PDB entry 5WRS | X-ray diffraction, 2.75 A resolution | chains A and B

# Chain A (and B)
Name: Pseudokinase FAM20A
Source organism: Homo sapiens
Notes: chain B of this document is another copy of the same molecule, construct and numbering; everything in this record applies to it too
Reference sequence: Q96MK3 (FA20A_HUMAN); residues 89-526 here = UniProt positions 89-526
Amino-acid sequence (438 residues; numbered 89 to 526; the number before each row is that of its first residue):
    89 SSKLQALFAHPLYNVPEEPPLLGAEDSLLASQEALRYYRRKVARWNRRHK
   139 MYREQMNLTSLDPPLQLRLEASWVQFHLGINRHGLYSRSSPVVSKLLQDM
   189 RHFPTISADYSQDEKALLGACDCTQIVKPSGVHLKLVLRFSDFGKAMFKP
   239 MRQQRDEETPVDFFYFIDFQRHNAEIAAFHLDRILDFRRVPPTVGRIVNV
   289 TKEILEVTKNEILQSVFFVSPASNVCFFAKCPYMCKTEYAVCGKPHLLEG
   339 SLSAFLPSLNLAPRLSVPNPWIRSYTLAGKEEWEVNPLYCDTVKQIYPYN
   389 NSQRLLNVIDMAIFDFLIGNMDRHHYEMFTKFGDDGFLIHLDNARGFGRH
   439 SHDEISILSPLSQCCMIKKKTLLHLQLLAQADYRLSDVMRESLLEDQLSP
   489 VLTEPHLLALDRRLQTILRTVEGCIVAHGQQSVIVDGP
Unresolved in the structure: 145-149, 217, 526 (chain B: 147-149)
Construct notes: engineered mutation Lys-332 (Asn in Q96MK3)
Swiss-Prot annotation at these positions:
  - glycosylation (N-linked (GlcNAc...) asparagine): Asn-145, Asn-287, Asn-388
  - natural variant: Leu-173 (L173R: In AI1G), Asp-197 to Ile-214 (sequence variant, change not given here; In AI1G), Gly-331 (G331D: In AI1G), Lys-332 (N332K: this construct carries the variant), Asp-403 (D403N: In AI1G)
  - mutagenesis: Gln-258 (Q258E: Able to hydrolyze ATP and display some protein kinase activity)
Cystine bridges: Cys-209/Cys-319, Cys-211/Cys-323, Cys-314/Cys-330, Cys-378/Cys-452, Cys-453/Cys-512
Covalent attachments: N-acetylglucosamine (NAG) linked to Asn-287, Asn-388
Residues lining bound ligands: ATP (adenosine-5'-triphosphate): Tyr-125, Lys-129, Lys-233, Met-235, Pro-279, Ser-341, Ala-342, Phe-343, Leu-344, Ser-346, Leu-347, Asn-348, Arg-352, Leu-429, Asp-430
What the authors report for this chain:
  - binding site for ATP: Tyr-125, Lys-129, Lys-233, Met-235, Pro-279, Ser-341, Ala-342, Phe-343, Leu-344, Ser-346, Leu-347, Arg-352, Leu-429
  - mutagenesis - K223A, D430A: unchanged binding to ATP
  - mutagenesis - K129A, K233A, M235W, S346E: decreased binding to ATP
  - mutagenesis - C209A/C211A: decreased expression
  - mutagenesis - C209A/C211A: decreased signaling
  - mutagenesis - V249A/F251A/F254A: decreased binding to Fam20A
  - mutagenesis - V249A/F251A/F254A: decreased binding to Fam20C
  - mutagenesis - V249A/F251A/F254A: unchanged expression
  - mutagenesis - V249A/F251A/F254A: abolished catalytic activity

# Chain A / chain B interface
Contacting residue pairs (64; chain A residue first):
  Asp-201(A) / Gln-213(B)
  Ala-204(A) / Ala-204(B)  hydrophobic
  Cys-209(A) / Leu-347(B)
  Asp-210(A) / Leu-347(B)
  Cys-211(A) / Arg-352(B)
  Cys-211(A) / Ser-354(B)
  Thr-212(A) / Ser-354(B)
  Thr-212(A) / Glu-415(B)  hydrogen bond
  Gln-213(A) / Asp-201(B)
  Val-215(A) / His-413(B)  hydrogen bond (backbone-side chain)
  Val-249(A) / Ser-354(B)
  Val-249(A) / Val-355(B)  hydrophobic
  Val-249(A) / Pro-356(B)
  Phe-251(A) / Pro-356(B)
  Phe-251(A) / Pro-358(B)  hydrophobic
  Phe-251(A) / Tyr-377(B)
  Phe-251(A) / Val-381(B)  hydrophobic
  Tyr-253(A) / Thr-380(B)
  Tyr-253(A) / Ile-384(B)  hydrophobic
  Phe-254(A) / Asn-357(B)
  Phe-254(A) / Pro-358(B)
  Phe-254(A) / Tyr-363(B)
  Met-322(A) / Leu-353(B)
  Cys-323(A) / Leu-353(B)
  Leu-347(A) / Asp-210(B)
  Arg-352(A) / Cys-211(B)
  Ser-354(A) / Cys-211(B)  hydrogen bond (side chain-backbone)
  Ser-354(A) / Thr-212(B)
  Ser-354(A) / Val-215(B)
  Ser-354(A) / Val-249(B)
  Val-355(A) / Val-249(B)  hydrophobic
  Pro-356(A) / Val-249(B)
  Pro-356(A) / Phe-251(B)
  Asn-357(A) / Phe-254(B)
  Pro-358(A) / Phe-251(B)  hydrophobic
  Pro-358(A) / Phe-254(B)
  Ile-360(A) / Arg-361(B)  hydrogen bond (backbone-side chain)
  Arg-361(A) / Ile-360(B)  hydrogen bond (side chain-backbone)
  Arg-361(A) / Arg-361(B)
  Arg-361(A) / Met-409(B)  hydrogen bond (side chain-backbone)
  Ser-362(A) / Ser-362(B)
  Ser-362(A) / Met-409(B)
  Tyr-363(A) / Phe-254(B)
  Tyr-363(A) / Met-409(B)  hydrophobic
  Tyr-363(A) / Arg-437(B)  hydrogen bond
  Tyr-363(A) / Glu-442(B)
  Thr-364(A) / His-440(B)
  Thr-364(A) / Glu-442(B)  hydrogen bond
  Thr-364(A) / Ile-443(B)
  Tyr-377(A) / Phe-251(B)
  Thr-380(A) / Tyr-253(B)
  Val-381(A) / Phe-251(B)  hydrophobic
  Ile-384(A) / Tyr-253(B)  hydrophobic
  Met-409(A) / Arg-361(B)  hydrogen bond (backbone-side chain)
  Met-409(A) / Ser-362(B)
  Met-409(A) / Tyr-363(B)  hydrophobic
  His-413(A) / Val-215(B)  hydrogen bond (side chain-backbone)
  His-413(A) / Pro-217(B)
  Glu-415(A) / Thr-212(B)  hydrogen bond
  Arg-437(A) / Tyr-363(B)
  His-440(A) / Thr-364(B)  hydrogen bond (side chain-backbone)
  Glu-442(A) / Tyr-363(B)
  Glu-442(A) / Thr-364(B)  hydrogen bond (side chain-backbone)
  Ile-443(A) / Thr-364(B)
Also at the interface, not in a pair above, chain A (45 interface residues in all): Lys-216, Lys-324, Leu-353, Glu-370, Glu-372, Tyr-387, Asp-441, Ser-444
Also at the interface, not in a pair above, chain B (45 interface residues in all): Cys-209, Lys-216, Met-322, Cys-323, Lys-324, Glu-370, Glu-372, Tyr-387, Ser-444

# In short
Chain A and chain B each contribute 45 residues to their interface; the contacts include 13 hydrogen bonds.
Polar pairs include Thr-212(A)/Glu-415(B), Val-215(A)/His-413(B) and Ser-354(A)/Cys-211(B). From the paper: a
binding site for ATP at Tyr-125(A), Lys-129(A) and Lys-233(A) among others; K129A, K233A and M235W of chain A,
among others, reduce binding to ATP; 8 substitutions were tested in all.
Both chains are Pseudokinase FAM20A (Homo sapiens). Entry 5WRS (Crystal Structure of Fam20A in complex with
ATP) was determined by X-ray diffraction, deposited together with 5WRR.
